5XKX - chain A; structure by X-ray diffraction, 1.50 A resolution.

== Chain A ==
Protein: Uncharacterized protein
From: Acinetobacter bereziniae NIPH 3
UniProtKB: N8X9V6 (N8X9V6_ACIBZ); residues 1-401 here = UniProt positions 1-401
Sequence (407 residues; row label = number of the first residue in the row):
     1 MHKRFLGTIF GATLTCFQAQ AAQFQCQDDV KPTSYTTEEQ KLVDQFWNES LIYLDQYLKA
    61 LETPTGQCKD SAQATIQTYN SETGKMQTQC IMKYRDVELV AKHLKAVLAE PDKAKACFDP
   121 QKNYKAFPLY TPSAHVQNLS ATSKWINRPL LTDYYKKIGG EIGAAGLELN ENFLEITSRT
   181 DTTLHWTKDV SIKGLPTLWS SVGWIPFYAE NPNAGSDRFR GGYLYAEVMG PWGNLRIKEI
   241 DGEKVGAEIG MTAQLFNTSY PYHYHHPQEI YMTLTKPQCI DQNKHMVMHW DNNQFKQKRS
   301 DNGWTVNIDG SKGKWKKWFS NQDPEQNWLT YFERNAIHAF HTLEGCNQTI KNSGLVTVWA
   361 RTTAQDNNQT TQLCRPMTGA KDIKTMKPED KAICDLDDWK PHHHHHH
Not modelled in the structure: 1-21, 402-407
Construct notes: expression tag (402-407)
Disulfides: C26-C117, C68-C90, C279-C346, C374-C394
Metal / ion sites: Zn2+: H265, E269, H338 (together with acetate ion)
What the authors report for this chain:
  - Zn2+ coordination: H265, E269, H338
  - mutagenesis - Y208A, Y223A, Y260A, H265A, E269A, Y271A, H338A: abolished catalytic activity
  - binding site for acetate ion: Y260, H263, Y271, R361
  - catalytic residues: Y271 (proposed by the authors, not directly observed)
  - contacts within the chain: Y208-Y260, Y223-Y271
  - catalytic residues: Y223 (by similarity / conservation)

== Summary ==
The Zn2+ site is built by H265, E269 and H338. The paper reports catalytic residues Y271 and Y223; Y208A,
Y223A and Y260A, among others, abolish catalytic activity; 7 substitutions were tested in all.
Chain A is Uncharacterized protein (Acinetobacter bereziniae NIPH 3); the structure, Crystal structure of WT
DddY, was determined by X-ray diffraction, deposited together with 5XKY and 5Y4K.
